PDB entry 6CYC | X-ray diffraction, 1.54 A resolution | chains A and B

Chain A (and B):
Name: cGMP-dependent 3', 5'-cyclic phosphodiesterase
Organism: Homo sapiens
Notes: EC 3.1.4.17; chain B of this document is another copy of the same molecule, construct and numbering; everything in this record applies to it too
Reference sequence: O00408 (PDE2A_HUMAN), isoform O00408-5; residues 578-919 here correspond to UniProt positions 322-663 (UniProt number = residue number - 256)
Chain sequence (373 residues; each row starts with the number of its first residue):
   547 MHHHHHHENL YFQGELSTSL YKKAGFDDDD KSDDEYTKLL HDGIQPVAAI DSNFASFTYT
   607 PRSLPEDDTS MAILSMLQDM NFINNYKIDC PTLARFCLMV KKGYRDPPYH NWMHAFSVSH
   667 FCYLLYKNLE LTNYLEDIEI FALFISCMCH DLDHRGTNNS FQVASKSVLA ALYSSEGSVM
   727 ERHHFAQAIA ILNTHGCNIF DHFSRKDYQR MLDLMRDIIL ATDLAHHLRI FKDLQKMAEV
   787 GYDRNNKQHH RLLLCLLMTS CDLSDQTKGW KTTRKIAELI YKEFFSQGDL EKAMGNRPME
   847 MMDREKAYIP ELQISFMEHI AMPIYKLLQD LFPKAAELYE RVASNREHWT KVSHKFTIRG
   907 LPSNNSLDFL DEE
Not modelled in the structure: 547-564, 573-581, 917-919 (chain B: 547-561, 574-580, 917-919)
Differences from the reference sequence: expression tag (547-577)
Ion coordination: Zn2+: H660, H696, D697, D808; Mg2+ near D697 (its only coordinating residue here)
Residues lining bound ligands: FKJ (3-(hydroxymethyl)-1-{(1S)-1-[4-(trifluoromethyl)phenyl]ethyl}-1H-pyrazolo[3,4-d]pyrimidine-4,6(5H,7H)-dione): Y655, H656, A767, T768, D769, L770, H773, T805, D808, L809, Q812, I822, I826, Y827, F830, M847, Q859, F862, I866, I870
What the authors report for this chain:
  - binding site for FKJ: Q812, Y827
  - specificity-determining residues: Y827 (proposed by the authors, not directly observed)
  - specificity-determining residues: Q812 (by similarity / conservation)

How chain A and chain B interact:
Residue-residue contacts (22; chain A residue first):
  A717(A) with Q794(B); R797(B), hydrogen bond (backbone-side chain)
  L718(A) with R797(B), hydrogen bond (backbone-side chain)
  S721(A) with H772(B); I776(B)
  E722(A) with R762(B), salt bridge; H772(B), salt bridge
  R728(A) with R762(B)
  N739(A) with K752(B)
  N744(A) with R751(B)
  D747(A) with R751(B), salt bridge
  Y754(A) with R751(B)
  Q755(A) with Y754(B); L758(B)
  L758(A) with Q755(B)
  R762(A) with R762(B)
  H772(A) with E722(B), salt bridge
  R775(A) with S721(B); E722(B), salt bridge
  I776(A) with S721(B)
  Q794(A) with A717(B); L718(B)
Also at the interface, not in a pair above, chain A (18 interface residues in all): F731, F746
Also at the interface, not in a pair above, chain B (16 interface residues in all): D763, L766

Summary:
18 residues of chain A face 16 of chain B across their interface; the contacts include 2 hydrogen bonds and 5
salt bridges. Among the polar pairs are E722(A)-R762(B), E722(A)-H772(B) and D747(A)-R751(B). Bound to chain
A: compound FKJ. The paper reports a binding site for FKJ at Q812(A) and Y827(A); specificity determinants
Y827(A) and Q812(A).
Both chains are cGMP-dependent 3', 5'-cyclic phosphodiesterase (Homo sapiens). Entry 6CYC (PDE2 in complex
with compound 5) was determined by X-ray diffraction (same publication as 6CYB and 6CYD).
